7AAV - chains Q and 6 of the 17 polymer chains in the assembly; structure by electron microscopy, 4.20 A resolution (low resolution: residue-level contacts below are approximate; hydrogen-bond / salt-bridge calls are withheld).

Chain Q:
Name: Protein BUD31 homolog
Source organism: Homo sapiens
UniProt: P41223 (BUD31_HUMAN); residues 1-144 here = UniProt positions 1-144
Chain sequence (144 residues; row label = number of the first residue in the row):
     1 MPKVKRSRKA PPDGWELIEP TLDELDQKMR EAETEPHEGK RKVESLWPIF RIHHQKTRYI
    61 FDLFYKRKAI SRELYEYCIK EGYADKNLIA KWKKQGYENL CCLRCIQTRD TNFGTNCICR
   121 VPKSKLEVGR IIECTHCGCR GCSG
Unresolved in the structure: 1-2, 141-144

Chain 6:
Molecule: U6 snRNA
Source organism: Homo sapiens
Sequence (106 nucleotides; numbered 1 to 106; the number before each row is that of its first residue):
     1 GUGCUCGCUU CGGCAGCACA UAUACUAAAA UUGGAACGAU ACAGAGAAGA UUAGCAUGGC
    61 CCCUGCGCAA GGAUGACACG CAAAUUCGUG AAGCGUUCCA UAUUUU
Unresolved in the structure: 58-59, 76-106

How chain Q and chain 6 interact:
Contacting residue pairs (25):
  Gly39(Q) - A28(6)
  Lys40(Q) - A28(6)
  Arg41(Q) - A27(6)
  Arg41(Q) - A28(6)
  Gln95(Q) - G1(6)
  Gln95(Q) - C19(6)
  Gly96(Q) - C19(6)
  Gly96(Q) - A20(6)
  Thr111(Q) - U23(6)
  Asn112(Q) - A24(6)
  Phe113(Q) - U23(6)
  Thr115(Q) - A22(6)
  Asn116(Q) - A22(6)
  Asn116(Q) - U23(6)
  Cys117(Q) - U23(6)
  Ile118(Q) - U23(6)
  Arg120(Q) - A20(6)
  Arg120(Q) - U21(6)
  Pro122(Q) - A20(6)
  Lys125(Q) - U21(6)
  Lys125(Q) - A22(6)
  Ile132(Q) - U23(6)
  Glu133(Q) - U23(6)
  Cys134(Q) - U23(6)
  Thr135(Q) - U23(6)
Other interface residues (no listed pair), chain Q (26 interface residues in all): Lys42, Glu98, Asn99, Val121, Leu126, Glu127, His136
Other interface residues (no listed pair), chain 6 (10 interface residues in all): U2

Summary:
26 residues of chain Q and 10 residues of chain 6 are in contact.
Chain Q is Protein BUD31 homolog and chain 6 is U6 snRNA, both from Homo sapiens; the structure, Human
pre-Bact-2 spliceosome core structure, was determined by electron microscopy together with 7ABF and 7ABH from
the same study.
